PDB entry 8Y98 | X-ray diffraction, 2.31 A resolution | chains C and D of the 4 polymer chains in the assembly

== Chain C (and D) ==
Molecule: DegT/DnrJ/EryC1/StrS aminotransferase
From: Serratia sp. ATCC 39006
Notes: chain D of this document is another copy of the same molecule, construct and numbering; everything in this record applies to it too
UniProt: A0A2I5T5Y7 (A0A2I5T5Y7_SERS3); residue numbers follow UniProt; this construct covers 2-211
Chain sequence (218 residues; numbered 0 to 217; the number before each row is that of its first residue; numbering starts at 0):
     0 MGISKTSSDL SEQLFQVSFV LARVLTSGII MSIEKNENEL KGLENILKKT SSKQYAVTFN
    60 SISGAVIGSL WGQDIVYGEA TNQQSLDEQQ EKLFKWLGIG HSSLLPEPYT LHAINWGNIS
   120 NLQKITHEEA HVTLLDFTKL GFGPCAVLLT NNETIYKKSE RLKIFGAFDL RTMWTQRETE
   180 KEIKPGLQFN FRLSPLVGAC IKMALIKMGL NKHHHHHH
Disordered / not traced: 0-10, 210-217 (chain D: 0-10, 172-179, 211-217)
Differences from the reference sequence: initiating methionine (0); expression tag (1, 212-217)
Small-molecule neighbours: PGU (N-({3-hydroxy-2-methyl-5-[(phosphonooxy)methyl]pyridin-4-yl}methyl)-L-glutamic acid): Ile32, Phe164, Asn189, Arg191

== How chain C and chain D interact ==
Contacting residue pairs - 6 pairs, chain C then chain D:
  Glu11(C) - Glu11(D)
  Leu13(C) - Phe14(D)  hydrophobic
  Phe14(C) - Leu13(D)
  Phe14(C) - Phe14(D)
  Phe14(C) - Ser17(D)
  Ser17(C) - Phe14(D)

== Summary ==
Chain C and chain D each contribute 4 residues to their interface. Chain C binds compound PGU.
Chain C and chain D are both DegT/DnrJ/EryC1/StrS aminotransferase (Serratia sp. ATCC 39006); the structure,
Crystal structure of a heterooligomeric aminotransferase from Serratia sp. ATCC 39006, PPE-bound form, was
determined by X-ray diffraction together with 8Y96 and 8Y97 from the same study.
